6SKO - chains 3 and I of the 7 polymer chains in the assembly; structure by electron microscopy, 3.40 A resolution.

[Chain 3]
Molecule: DNA replication licensing factor MCM3
Source organism: Saccharomyces cerevisiae (strain ATCC 204508 / S288c)
Notes: EC 3.6.4.12; fragment: Mcm5-CTD; engineered mutation(s): CBP-tag at N-terminus
UniProt: P24279 (MCM3_YEAST); residues 1-971 here = UniProt positions 1-971
Amino-acid sequence (971 residues; each row starts with the number of its first residue):
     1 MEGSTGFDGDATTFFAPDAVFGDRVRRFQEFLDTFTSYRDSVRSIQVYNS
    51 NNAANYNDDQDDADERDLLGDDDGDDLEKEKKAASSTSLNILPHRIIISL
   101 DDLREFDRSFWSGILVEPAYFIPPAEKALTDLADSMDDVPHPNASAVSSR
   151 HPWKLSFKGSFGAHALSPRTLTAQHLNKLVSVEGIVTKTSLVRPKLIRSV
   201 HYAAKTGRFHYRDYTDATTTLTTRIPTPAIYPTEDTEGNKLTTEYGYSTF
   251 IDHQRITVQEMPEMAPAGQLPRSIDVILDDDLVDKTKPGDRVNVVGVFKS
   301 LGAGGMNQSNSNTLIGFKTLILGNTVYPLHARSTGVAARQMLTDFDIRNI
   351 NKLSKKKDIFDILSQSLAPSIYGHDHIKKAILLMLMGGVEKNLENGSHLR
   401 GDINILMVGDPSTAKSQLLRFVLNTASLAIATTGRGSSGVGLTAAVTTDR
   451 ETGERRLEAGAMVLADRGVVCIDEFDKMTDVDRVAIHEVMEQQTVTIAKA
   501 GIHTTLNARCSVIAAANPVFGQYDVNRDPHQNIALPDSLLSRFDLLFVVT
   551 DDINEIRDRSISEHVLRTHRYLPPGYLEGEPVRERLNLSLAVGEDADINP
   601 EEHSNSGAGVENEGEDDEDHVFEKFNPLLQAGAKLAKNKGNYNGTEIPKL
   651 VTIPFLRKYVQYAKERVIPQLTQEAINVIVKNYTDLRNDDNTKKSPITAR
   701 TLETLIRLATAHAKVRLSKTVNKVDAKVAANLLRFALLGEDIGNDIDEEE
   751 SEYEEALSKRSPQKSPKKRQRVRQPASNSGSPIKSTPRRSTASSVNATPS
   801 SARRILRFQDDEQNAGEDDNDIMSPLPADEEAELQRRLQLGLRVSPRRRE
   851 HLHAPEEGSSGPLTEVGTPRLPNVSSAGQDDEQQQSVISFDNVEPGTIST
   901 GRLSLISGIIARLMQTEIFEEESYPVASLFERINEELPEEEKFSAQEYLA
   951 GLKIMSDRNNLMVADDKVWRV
Unresolved in the structure: 1-337, 450-453, 584-647, 742-971
Small-molecule neighbours:
  - AMP-PNP (ANP; phosphoaminophosphonic acid-adenylate ester), molecule 1: Ser370, Ile371, Tyr372, Asp410, Pro411, Ser412, Thr413, Ala414, Lys415, Ser416, Gln417, Asn517, Ile561, Val565
  - AMP-PNP (ANP), molecule 2: Glu491, Ser538, Arg542, Ala699, Arg700, Glu703
Curated features (UniProtKB/Swiss-Prot):
  - motif: Ser541 to Asp544 (Arginine finger)
  - binding site (ATP): Gly409 to Ser416
  - modified residue: Ser761 (Phosphoserine), Ser777 (Phosphoserine), Ser781 (Phosphoserine), Thr868 (Phosphothreonine)
  - mutagenesis: Lys415 (K415A: No effect on MCM2-7 complex helicase activity. Loss of MCM2-7 complex helicase activity; when associated with MCM5 A-422. Reduces MCM2-7 complex helicase activity ...)
Reported in the primary citation:
  - binding site for ssDNA, leading-strand template (chain I): Arg455

[Chain I]
Molecule: ssDNA, leading-strand template
Notes: fragment: Mcm3-CTD
Sequence (85 nucleotides; numbered -44 to 40; the number before each row is that of its first residue; numbers below 1 keep their minus sign (DT-44 is residue -44)):
   -44 TAGAGTAGGAAGTGATGGTAAGTGATTAGAGAATTGGAGAGTGTGTTTTT
     6 TTTTTTTTTTTTTTTTTTTTTTTTTTTTTTTTTTT
Unresolved in the structure: -44 to 0, 17-40

[Chain 3 / chain I interface]
Pairs across the interface (10):
  Ser438(3) with DT13(I), hydrogen bond to the phosphate
  Val440(3) with DT12(I), phosphate contact; DT13(I), phosphate contact
  Ala445(3) with DT12(I), phosphate contact
  Val446(3) with DT11(I), phosphate contact; DT12(I), hydrogen bond to the phosphate
  Lys499(3) with DT11(I), phosphate contact; DT12(I), salt bridge to the phosphate
  Ala500(3) with DT10(I), phosphate contact; DT11(I), hydrogen bond to the phosphate
Other interface residues (no listed pair), chain 3 (7 interface residues in all): Arg455

[Summary]
Chain 3 and chain I form an interface of 7 and 4 residues respectively; the contacts include 3 hydrogen bonds
and 1 salt bridge. Polar contacts include Ser438(3)-DT13(I), Val446(3)-DT12(I) and Ala500(3)-DT11(I). Bound to
chain 3: AMP-PNP. From the paper: a binding site for ssDNA, leading-strand template (chain I) at Arg455(3).
Chain 3 is DNA replication licensing factor MCM3 (Saccharomyces cerevisiae (strain ATCC 204508 / S288c)) and
chain I is ssDNA, leading-strand template; the structure, Cryo-EM Structure of the Fork Protection Complex
Bound to CMG at a Replication Fork - conformation ..., was determined by electron microscopy, deposited
together with 6SKL.
